9MUE - chains A and B of the 6 polymer chains in the assembly; structure by electron microscopy, 4.00 A resolution.

[Chain A (and B)]
Protein: Cat1 (CRISPR associated TIR 1) pentagonal filament assembly
Notes: chain B of this document is another copy of the same molecule, construct and numbering; everything in this record applies to it too
Amino-acid sequence (263 residues; row label = number of the first residue in the row):
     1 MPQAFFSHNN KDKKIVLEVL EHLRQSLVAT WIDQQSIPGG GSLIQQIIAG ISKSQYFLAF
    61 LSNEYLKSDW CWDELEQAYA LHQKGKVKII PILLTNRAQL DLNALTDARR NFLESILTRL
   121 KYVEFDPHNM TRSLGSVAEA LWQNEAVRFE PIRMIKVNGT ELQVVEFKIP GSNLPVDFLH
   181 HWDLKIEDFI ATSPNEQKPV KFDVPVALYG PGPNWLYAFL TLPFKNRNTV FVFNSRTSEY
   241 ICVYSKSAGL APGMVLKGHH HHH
Disordered / not traced: 1, 34-41, 259-263 (chain B: 1, 259-263)
Reported in the primary citation:
  - binding site for Adenosine-5-Diphosphoribose: His8, Asn9, Asn10, Asp33, Ser68, Glu74, Lys121, Tyr122
  - catalytic residues: Tyr122
  - mutagenesis - D33A: decreased catalytic activity on NAD+
  - mutagenesis - Y122A: abolished catalytic activity on NAD+

[Interface between chain A and chain B]
Pairs across the interface (52; chain A residue first):
  Ser172(A) with Arg236(B), hydrogen bond (backbone-side chain)
  Asn173(A) with Arg236(B)
  Val176(A) with Thr237(B); Ile241(B); Gly253(B); Val255(B), hydrophobic
  Asp177(A) with Gly253(B)
  Leu179(A) with Cys242(B); Pro252(B); Gly253(B)
  His180(A) with Pro252(B); Gly253(B)
  Glu187(A) with Lys225(B), salt bridge
  Asn214(A) with Tyr217(B); Val232(B)
  Trp215(A) with Asn234(B); Ile241(B), hydrophobic; Val243(B)
  Tyr217(A) with Asn214(B)
  Ala218(A) with Thr221(B)
  Phe219(A) with Val243(B), hydrophobic
  Thr221(A) with Leu222(B)
  Leu222(A) with Thr221(B); Leu222(B); Lys225(B); Val243(B); Tyr244(B), hydrophobic
  Pro223(A) with Lys225(B), hydrogen bond (backbone-side chain)
  Lys225(A) with Leu222(B); Pro223(B), hydrogen bond (side chain-backbone); Lys225(B)
  Val232(A) with Asn214(B); Trp215(B), hydrophobic
  Phe233(A) with Asn214(B), hydrogen bond (backbone-side chain)
  Asn234(A) with Asn214(B); Trp215(B)
  Arg236(A) with Ser172(B), hydrogen bond (side chain-backbone); Asn173(B)
  Thr237(A) with Val176(B)
  Ile241(A) with Val176(B); Trp215(B), hydrophobic
  Cys242(A) with Leu179(B)
  Val243(A) with Leu179(B), hydrophobic; Trp215(B); Phe219(B)
  Tyr244(A) with Leu222(B), hydrophobic
  Pro252(A) with Leu179(B); His180(B), hydrogen bond (backbone-backbone)
  Gly253(A) with Asp177(B); Leu179(B); His180(B)
  Val255(A) with Val176(B), hydrophobic
Also at the interface, not in a pair above, chain A (30 interface residues in all): Glu239, Ala251
Also at the interface, not in a pair above, chain B (30 interface residues in all): Ala218, Arg227, Phe233, Glu239, Ala251

[In short]
The chain A/chain B interface involves 30 residues from each chain, with 6 hydrogen bonds and 1 salt bridge.
Among the polar pairs are Glu187(A)-Lys225(B), Ser172(A)-Arg236(B) and Pro223(A)-Lys225(B). From the paper:
the catalytic residue Tyr122(A); D33A of chain A reduces catalytic activity on NAD+.
Chain A and chain B are both Cat1 (CRISPR associated TIR 1) pentagonal filament assembly; the structure,
Cryo-EM structure of CRISPR-associated cA4 bound Cat1 Pentagonal filament assembly in the presence of NAD
(ADPR ..., was determined by electron microscopy (same publication as 9MUD, 9MUO and 9MW9).
